PDB entry 5UW2 | X-ray diffraction, 2.85 A resolution | chains A and B of the 3 polymer chains in the assembly

[Chain A (and B)]
Molecule: Probable phospholipid ABC transporter-binding protein MlaD
Source organism: Escherichia coli O157:H7
Notes: chain B of this document is another copy of the same molecule, construct and numbering; everything in this record applies to it too
Reference sequence: P64605 (MLAD_ECO57); numbering as in UniProt (aligned over 32-183)
Amino-acid sequence (165 residues; each row starts with the number of its first residue):
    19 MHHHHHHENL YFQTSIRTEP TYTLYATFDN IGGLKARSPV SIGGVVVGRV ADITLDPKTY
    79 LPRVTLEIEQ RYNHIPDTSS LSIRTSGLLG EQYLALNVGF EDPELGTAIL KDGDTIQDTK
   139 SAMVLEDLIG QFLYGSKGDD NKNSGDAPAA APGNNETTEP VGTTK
Not modelled in the structure: 19-37, 120-122, 153-183 (chain B: 19-36, 120-125, 153-183)
Sequence notes: initiating methionine (19); expression tag (20-31)
Metal / ion sites: Zn2+ site 1: Thr-41, Asp-130; Zn2+ site 2 near His-92 (its only coordinating residue here)
Reported in the primary citation:
  - mutagenesis - L79M, L84M, L106M, L107M, L123M: unchanged expression
  - mutagenesis - L106N/L107N: abolished growth in response to complement a DeltamlaD deletion
  - mutagenesis - F150N: unchanged growth in response to complement the DeltamlaD mutant

[How chain A and chain B interact]
Contacting residue pairs (29; chain A residue first):
  Ile-60(A) / Leu-73(B)
  Ile-60(A) / Tyr-78(B)
  Gly-61(A) / Asp-47(B)
  Gly-61(A) / Asn-48(B)
  Gly-61(A) / Ile-49(B)  hydrogen bond (backbone-backbone)
  Gly-61(A) / Pro-80(B)
  Gly-62(A) / Gly-50(B)
  Val-63(A) / Ile-49(B)  hydrophobic
  Val-63(A) / Ile-71(B)  hydrophobic
  Val-63(A) / Leu-73(B)  hydrophobic
  Val-65(A) / Leu-73(B)  hydrophobic
  Tyr-90(A) / Leu-73(B)  hydrophobic
  Tyr-90(A) / Tyr-78(B)
  Asn-91(A) / Tyr-78(B)  hydrogen bond (backbone-side chain)
  His-92(A) / Tyr-78(B)  hydrogen bond (backbone-side chain)
  Ile-93(A) / Tyr-78(B)  hydrophobic
  Arg-102(A) / Val-142(B)
  Arg-102(A) / Glu-144(B)
  Thr-103(A) / Glu-144(B)  hydrogen bond (backbone-side chain)
  Gly-105(A) / Leu-143(B)
  Leu-106(A) / Leu-106(B)
  Leu-106(A) / Leu-107(B)  hydrophobic
  Leu-107(A) / Leu-107(B)  hydrophobic
  Met-141(A) / Glu-144(B)
  Leu-146(A) / Ile-147(B)  hydrophobic
  Leu-146(A) / Leu-151(B)  hydrophobic
  Gln-149(A) / Leu-151(B)
  Gln-149(A) / Tyr-152(B)
  Phe-150(A) / Phe-150(B)  hydrophobic
Other interface residues (no listed pair), chain A (21 interface residues in all): Arg-89, Ile-101, Val-116
Other interface residues (no listed pair), chain B (18 interface residues in all): Asp-145

[Overview]
Chain A and chain B form an interface of 21 and 18 residues respectively; the contacts include 4 hydrogen
bonds. Among the polar pairs are Asn-91(A)/Tyr-78(B), His-92(A)/Tyr-78(B) and Thr-103(A)/Glu-144(B). From the
paper: L106N/L107N of chain A abolish growth in response to complement a DeltamlaD deletion; L79M, L84M and
L106M of chain A, among others, leave expression unchanged; 7 substitutions were tested in all.
Both chains are Probable phospholipid ABC transporter-binding protein MlaD (Escherichia coli O157:H7). Entry
5UW2 (Structure of E. coli MCE protein MlaD, periplasmic domain) was determined by X-ray diffraction together
with 5UWB, 5UVN, 5UW8 and 5UWA from the same study.
